6UU4 - chains CCC and 222 of the 9 polymer chains in the assembly; structure by X-ray diffraction, 4.30 A resolution (low resolution: residue-level contacts below are approximate; hydrogen-bond / salt-bridge calls are withheld).

# Chain CCC
Name: DNA-directed RNA polymerase subunit beta
From: Escherichia coli
Notes: EC 2.7.7.6
UniProtKB: P0A8V4 (RPOB_ECO57); residues 1-1342 here = UniProt positions 1-1342
Sequence (1342 residues; row label = number of the first residue in the row):
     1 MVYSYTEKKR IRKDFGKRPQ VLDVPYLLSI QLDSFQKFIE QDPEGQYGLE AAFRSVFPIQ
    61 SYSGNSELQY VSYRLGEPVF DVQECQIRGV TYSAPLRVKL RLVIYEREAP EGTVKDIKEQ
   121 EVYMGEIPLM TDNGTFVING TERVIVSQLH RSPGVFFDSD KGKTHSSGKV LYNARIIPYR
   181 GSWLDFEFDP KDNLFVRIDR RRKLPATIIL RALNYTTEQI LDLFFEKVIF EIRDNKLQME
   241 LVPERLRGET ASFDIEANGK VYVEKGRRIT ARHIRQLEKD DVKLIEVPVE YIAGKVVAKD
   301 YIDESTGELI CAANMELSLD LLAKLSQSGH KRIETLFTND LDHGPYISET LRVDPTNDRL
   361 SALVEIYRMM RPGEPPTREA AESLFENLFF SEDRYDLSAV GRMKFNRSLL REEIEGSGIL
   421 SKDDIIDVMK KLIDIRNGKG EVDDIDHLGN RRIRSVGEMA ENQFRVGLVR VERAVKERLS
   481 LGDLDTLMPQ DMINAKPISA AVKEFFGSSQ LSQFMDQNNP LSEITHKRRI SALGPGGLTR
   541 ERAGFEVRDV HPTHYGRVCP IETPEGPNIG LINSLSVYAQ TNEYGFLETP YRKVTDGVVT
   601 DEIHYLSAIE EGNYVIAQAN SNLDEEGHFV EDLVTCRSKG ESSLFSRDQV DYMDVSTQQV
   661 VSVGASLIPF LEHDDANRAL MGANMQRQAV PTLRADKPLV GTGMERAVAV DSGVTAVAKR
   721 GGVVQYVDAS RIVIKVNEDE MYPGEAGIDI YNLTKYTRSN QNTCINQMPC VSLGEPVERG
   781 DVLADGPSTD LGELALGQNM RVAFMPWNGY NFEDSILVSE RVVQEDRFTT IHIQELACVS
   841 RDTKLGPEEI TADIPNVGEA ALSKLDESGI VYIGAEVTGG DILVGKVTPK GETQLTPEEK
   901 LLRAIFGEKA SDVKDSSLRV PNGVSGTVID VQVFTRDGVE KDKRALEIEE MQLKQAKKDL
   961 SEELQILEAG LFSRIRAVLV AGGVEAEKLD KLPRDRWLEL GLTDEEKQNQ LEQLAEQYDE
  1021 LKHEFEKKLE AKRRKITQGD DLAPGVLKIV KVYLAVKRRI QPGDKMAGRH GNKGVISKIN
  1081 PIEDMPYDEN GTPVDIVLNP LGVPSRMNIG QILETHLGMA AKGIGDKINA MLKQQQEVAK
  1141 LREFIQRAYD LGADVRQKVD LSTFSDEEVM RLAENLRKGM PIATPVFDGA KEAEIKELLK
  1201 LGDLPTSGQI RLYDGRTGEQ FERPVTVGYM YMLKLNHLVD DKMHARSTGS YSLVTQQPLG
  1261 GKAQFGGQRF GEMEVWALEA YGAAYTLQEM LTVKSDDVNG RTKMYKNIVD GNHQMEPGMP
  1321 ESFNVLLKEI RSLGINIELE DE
Not modelled in the structure: 1-2
Residues lining bound ligands: GTP: Glu565, Glu813, Ser1105, Arg1106

# Chain 222
Molecule: Synthetic DNA 50-MER (promoter template strand)
Sequence (50 nucleotides; row label = number of the first residue in the row):
     3 TCCGCGTCAG ACTCGTAGGA TTATAGCATA CGTGAGGTGG GATGTCAAGG
Not modelled in the structure: 38-52

# How chain CCC and chain 222 interact
Residue-residue contacts - 18 pairs, chain CCC then chain 222:
  Arg202(CCC) - DC7(222)
  Asn494(CCC) - DA25(222)
  Lys496(CCC) - DT24(222)
  Lys496(CCC) - DA25(222)
  Ala500(CCC) - DT23(222)
  Lys503(CCC) - DA22(222)
  Lys503(CCC) - DT23(222)
  Gly507(CCC) - DG20(222)
  Ser508(CCC) - DG21(222)
  Glu541(CCC) - DG12(222)
  Gly1261(CCC) - DG17(222)
  Lys1262(CCC) - DG17(222)
  Ala1263(CCC) - DT18(222)
  Gln1268(CCC) - DC16(222)
  Arg1269(CCC) - DT15(222)
  Arg1269(CCC) - DC16(222)
  Gly1271(CCC) - DT15(222)
  Met1273(CCC) - DC14(222)
Other interface residues (no listed pair), chain CCC (20 interface residues in all): Arg478, Phe514, Gly1267, Glu1272, Glu1274
Other interface residues (no listed pair), chain 222 (17 interface residues in all): DG8, DA13, DA19, DT26

# Summary
20 residues of chain CCC and 17 residues of chain 222 are in contact. Chain CCC binds GTP.
Here chain CCC is DNA-directed RNA polymerase subunit beta (Escherichia coli) and chain 222 is Synthetic DNA
50-MER (promoter template strand). Entry 6UU4 (E. coli sigma-S transcription initiation complex with a 3-nt
RNA ("old" crystal soaked with GTP and ...) was determined by X-ray diffraction, deposited together with 6UTV,
6UTW, 6UTX, 6UTY, 6UTZ, 6UU0 and 11 further entries.
